Entry 8C8I (X-ray diffraction, 3.20 A resolution); this record covers chains B and D of the 6 polymer chains in the assembly.

== Chain B ==
Molecule: Deoxyuridine 5'-triphosphate nucleotidohydrolase, mitochondrial
From: Homo sapiens
Notes: EC 3.6.1.23
UniProt: P33316 (DUT_HUMAN); residues 24-151 here correspond to UniProt positions 112-239 (UniProt number = residue number + 88)
Sequence (128 residues; numbered 24 to 151; the number before each row is that of its first residue):
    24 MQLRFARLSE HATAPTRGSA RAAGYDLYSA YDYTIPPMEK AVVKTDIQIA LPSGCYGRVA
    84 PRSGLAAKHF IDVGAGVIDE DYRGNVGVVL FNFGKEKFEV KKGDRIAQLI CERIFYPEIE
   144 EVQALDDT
UniProt features mapped onto this chain:
  - binding site (dUTP): R85 to G87, G99 to Y105, G110

== Chain D ==
Molecule: Orf20
From: Staphylococcus aureus
UniProt: Q9F0J8 (Q9F0J8_STAAU); residues 7-153 here = UniProt positions 7-153
Sequence (147 residues; numbered 7 to 153; the number before each row is that of its first residue):
     7 MAELPTHYGT IIKTLRKYMK LTQSKLSERT GFSQNTISNH ENGNRNIGVN EIEIYGKGLG
    67 IPSYILHRIS DEFKEKGYSP TLNDFGKFDK MYSYVNKAYY NDGDIYYSSY DLYDETIKLL
   127 ELLKESKINV NDIDYDYVLK LYKQILS
Reported in the primary citation:
  - conformationally variable residues: G37 to V55, E81 to Y84
  - mutagenesis - S114D (T_M_ = 47.8 degC), S114E (T_M_ = 49.5 degC): decreased stability
  - contacts within the chain: D110-S114

== Interface between chain B and chain D ==
Residue-residue contacts - 14 pairs, chain B then chain D:
  R40(B) with Y70(D)
  G41(B) with P68(D)
  S42(B) with Y106(D)
  R85(B) with Y116(D), hydrogen bond (side chain-backbone)
  S86(B) with Y113(D)
  G87(B) with Y113(D); S115(D)
  A90(B) with Y113(D)
  G126(B) with Y116(D)
  D127(B) with Y116(D), hydrogen bond
  R128(B) with Y70(D); R74(D); Y116(D), hydrogen bond (backbone-side chain); D117(D)
Interface residues without a listed pair, chain B (13 interface residues in all): T39, A45, K91
Interface residues without a listed pair, chain D (11 interface residues in all): Y112, S114, L152

== Summary ==
Chain B and chain D form an interface of 13 and 11 residues respectively; the contacts include 3 hydrogen
bonds. Among the polar pairs are R85(B)-Y116(D), D127(B)-Y116(D) and R128(B)-Y116(D). Curated annotation
(UniProt) lists 11 dUTP-binding residues on chain B. The paper reports that S114D and S114E of chain D reduce
stability; conformational variability at G37(D) and E81(D).
Chain B is Deoxyuridine 5'-triphosphate nucleotidohydrolase, mitochondrial (Homo sapiens) and chain D is Orf20
(Staphylococcus aureus); the structure, Human dUTPase in complex with a potent proteinaceous inhibitor (Stl),
was determined by X-ray diffraction.
